7ORO - chains P and A of the 5 polymer chains in the assembly; structure by electron microscopy, 2.90 A resolution.

== Chain P ==
Molecule: 9-nt RNA strand
Organism: La Crosse orthobunyavirus
Sequence (9 nucleotides; row label = number of the first residue in the row):
     1 AGUAGUGUA

== Chain A ==
Molecule: La Crosse virus polymerase
Organism: La Crosse orthobunyavirus
Notes: EC 2.7.7.48
Reference sequence: A5HC98 (L_BUNLC); residue numbers follow UniProt; this construct covers 1-1028, 1042-2263
Amino-acid sequence (2276 residues; row label = number of the first residue in the row; note: 13 numbers in that range are skipped by the numbering (no residue carries them; nothing is unmodelled there); a row labelled like 1028A-1028Z holds insertion residues (1028A, then the next letters in order)):
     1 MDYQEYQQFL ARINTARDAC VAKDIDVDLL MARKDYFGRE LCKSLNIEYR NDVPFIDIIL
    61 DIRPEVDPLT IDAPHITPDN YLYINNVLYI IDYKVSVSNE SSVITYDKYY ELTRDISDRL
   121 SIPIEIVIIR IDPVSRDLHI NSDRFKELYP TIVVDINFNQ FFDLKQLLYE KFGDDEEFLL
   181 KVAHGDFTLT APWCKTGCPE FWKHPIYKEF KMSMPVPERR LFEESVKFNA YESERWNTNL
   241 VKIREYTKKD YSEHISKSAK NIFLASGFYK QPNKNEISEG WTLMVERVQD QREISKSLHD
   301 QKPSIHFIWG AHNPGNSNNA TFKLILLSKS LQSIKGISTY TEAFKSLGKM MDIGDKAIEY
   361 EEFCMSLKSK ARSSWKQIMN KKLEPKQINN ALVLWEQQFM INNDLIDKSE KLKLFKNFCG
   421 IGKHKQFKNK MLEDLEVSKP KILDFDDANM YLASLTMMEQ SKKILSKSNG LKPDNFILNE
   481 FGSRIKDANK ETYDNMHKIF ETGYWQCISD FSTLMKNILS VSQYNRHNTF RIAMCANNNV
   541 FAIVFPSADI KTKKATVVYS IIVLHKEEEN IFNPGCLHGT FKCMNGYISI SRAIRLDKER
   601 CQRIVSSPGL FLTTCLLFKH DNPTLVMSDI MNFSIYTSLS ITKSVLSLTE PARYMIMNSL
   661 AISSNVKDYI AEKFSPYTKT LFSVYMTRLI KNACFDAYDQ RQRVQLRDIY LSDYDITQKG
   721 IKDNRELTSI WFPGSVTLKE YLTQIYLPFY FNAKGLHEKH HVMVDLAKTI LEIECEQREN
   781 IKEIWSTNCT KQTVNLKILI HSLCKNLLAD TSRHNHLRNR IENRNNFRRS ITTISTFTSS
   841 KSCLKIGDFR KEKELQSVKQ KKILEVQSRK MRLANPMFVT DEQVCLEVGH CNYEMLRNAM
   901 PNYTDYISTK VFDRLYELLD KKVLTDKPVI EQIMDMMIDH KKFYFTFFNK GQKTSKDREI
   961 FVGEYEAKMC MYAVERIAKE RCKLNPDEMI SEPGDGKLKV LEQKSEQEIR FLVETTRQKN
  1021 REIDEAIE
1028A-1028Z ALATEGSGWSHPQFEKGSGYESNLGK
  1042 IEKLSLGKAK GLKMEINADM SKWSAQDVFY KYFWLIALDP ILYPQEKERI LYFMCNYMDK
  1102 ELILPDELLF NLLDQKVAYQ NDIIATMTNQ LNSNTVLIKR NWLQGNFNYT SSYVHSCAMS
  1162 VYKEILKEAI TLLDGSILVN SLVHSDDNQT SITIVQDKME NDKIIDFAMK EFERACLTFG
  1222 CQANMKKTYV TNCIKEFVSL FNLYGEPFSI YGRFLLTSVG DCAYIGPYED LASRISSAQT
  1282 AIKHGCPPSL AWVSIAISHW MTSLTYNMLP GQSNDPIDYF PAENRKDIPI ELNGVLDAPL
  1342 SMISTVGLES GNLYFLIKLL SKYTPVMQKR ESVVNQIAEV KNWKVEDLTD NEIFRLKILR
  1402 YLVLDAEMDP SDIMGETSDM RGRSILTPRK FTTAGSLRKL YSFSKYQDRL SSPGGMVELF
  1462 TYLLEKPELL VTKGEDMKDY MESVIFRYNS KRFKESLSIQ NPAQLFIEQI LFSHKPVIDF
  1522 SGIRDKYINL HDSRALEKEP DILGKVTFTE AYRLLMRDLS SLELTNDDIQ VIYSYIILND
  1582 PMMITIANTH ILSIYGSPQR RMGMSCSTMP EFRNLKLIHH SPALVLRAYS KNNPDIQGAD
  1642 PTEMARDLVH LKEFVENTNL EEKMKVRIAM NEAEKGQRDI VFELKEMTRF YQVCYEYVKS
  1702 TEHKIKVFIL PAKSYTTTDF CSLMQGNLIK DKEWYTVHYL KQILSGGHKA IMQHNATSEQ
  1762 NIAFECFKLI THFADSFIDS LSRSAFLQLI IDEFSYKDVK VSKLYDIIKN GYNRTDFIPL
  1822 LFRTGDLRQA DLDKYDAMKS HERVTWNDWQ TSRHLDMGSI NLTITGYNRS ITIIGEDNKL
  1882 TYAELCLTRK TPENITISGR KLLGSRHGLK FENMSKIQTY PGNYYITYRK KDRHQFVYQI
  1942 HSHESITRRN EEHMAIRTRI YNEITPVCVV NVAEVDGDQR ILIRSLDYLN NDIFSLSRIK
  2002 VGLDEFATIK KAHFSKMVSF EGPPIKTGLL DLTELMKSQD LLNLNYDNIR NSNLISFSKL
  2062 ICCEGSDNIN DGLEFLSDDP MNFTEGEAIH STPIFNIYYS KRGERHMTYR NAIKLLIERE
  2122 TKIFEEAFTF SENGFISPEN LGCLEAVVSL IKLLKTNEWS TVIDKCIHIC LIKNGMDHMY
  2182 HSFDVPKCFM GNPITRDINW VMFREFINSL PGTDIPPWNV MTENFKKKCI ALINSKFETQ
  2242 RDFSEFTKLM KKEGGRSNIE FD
Unresolved in the structure: 425-436, 549-553, 855-892, 1028A-1028Z, 1531-1543, 1841-1981, 2191-2198, 2239-2263
Sequence notes: engineered mutation Lys34 (His in A5HC98); insertion (1028G-1028S)
Metal / ion sites: Mg2+ near Asp1188 (its only coordinating residue here); Zn2+: Cys2064, His2169, Asp2178, His2182
From the paper describing this entry:
  - conformationally variable residues (helix shift, loop rearrangement): Gly1423 to Leu1441
  - mutagenesis - H34K: abolished catalytic activity (citing earlier work)
  - mutagenesis - M989A: decreased catalytic activity on 25-mer product
  - mutagenesis - I990A: increased catalytic activity on 25-mer
  - mutagenesis - M989A, S991A: unchanged catalytic activity
  - mutagenesis - S991A (13.8-fold): increased catalytic activity on replication products

== Interface between chain P and chain A ==
Residue-residue contacts - 31 pairs, chain P then chain A:
  A1(P) - Val1472(A)  sugar contact
  A1(P) - Lys1474(A)  sugar contact
  A1(P) - Gln1693(A)  base contact
  A1(P) - Tyr1696(A)  phosphate contact
  G2(P) - Thr838(A)  phosphate contact
  G2(P) - Arg1488(A)  sugar contact
  G2(P) - Arg1493(A)  base contact
  G2(P) - Phe1494(A)  phosphate contact
  U3(P) - Ser840(A)  hydrogen bond to the phosphate
  U3(P) - Arg1493(A)  hydrogen bond to the sugar
  U3(P) - Phe1494(A)  phosphate contact
  U3(P) - Ser1497(A)  phosphate contact
  A4(P) - Cys1263(A)  sugar contact
  A4(P) - Ala1264(A)  hydrogen bond to the sugar
  A4(P) - Ser1497(A)  phosphate contact
  G5(P) - Asp1262(A)  sugar contact
  U6(P) - Lys754(A)  salt bridge to the phosphate
  U6(P) - Thr1258(A)  phosphate contact
  G7(P) - Lys754(A)  salt bridge to the phosphate
  G7(P) - Arg1254(A)  hydrogen bond to the phosphate
  G7(P) - Phe1255(A)  sugar contact
  G7(P) - Thr1258(A)  phosphate contact
  U8(P) - Tyr750(A)  hydrogen bond to the phosphate
  U8(P) - Lys953(A)  salt bridge to the phosphate
  U8(P) - Ser1240(A)  hydrogen bond to the phosphate
  A9(P) - Arg958(A)  base contact
  A9(P) - His1185(A)  phosphate contact
  A9(P) - Ser1186(A)  phosphate contact
  A9(P) - Asp1187(A)  phosphate contact
  A9(P) - Val1239(A)  sugar contact
  A9(P) - Ser1240(A)  hydrogen bond to the phosphate
Also at the interface, not in a pair above, chain A (27 interface residues in all): Asp1188, Thr1473

== Summary ==
Chain P and chain A form an interface of 9 and 27 residues respectively; the contacts include 7 hydrogen bonds
and 3 salt bridges. Among the polar pairs are U3(P)-Arg1493(A), A4(P)-Ala1264(A) and U3(P)-Ser840(A). From the
paper: H34K of chain A abolishes catalytic activity; conformational variability at Gly1423(A); 4 substitutions
were tested in all.
Here chain P is a 9-nt RNA strand and chain A is La Crosse virus polymerase, both from La Crosse
orthobunyavirus. Entry 7ORO (La Crosse virus polymerase at replication early-elongation stage) was determined
by electron microscopy (same publication as 7ORI, 7ORJ, 7ORK, 7ORL and 7ORM).
